Entry 7QOO (electron microscopy, 4.60 A resolution (low resolution: residue-level contacts below are approximate; hydrogen-bond / salt-bridge calls are withheld)); this record covers chains I and M of the 15 polymer chains in the assembly.

== Chain I ==
Name: Centromere protein I
Source organism: Homo sapiens
Reference sequence: Q92674 (CENPI_HUMAN); residues 1-756 here = UniProt positions 1-756
Chain sequence (756 residues; row label = number of the first residue in the row):
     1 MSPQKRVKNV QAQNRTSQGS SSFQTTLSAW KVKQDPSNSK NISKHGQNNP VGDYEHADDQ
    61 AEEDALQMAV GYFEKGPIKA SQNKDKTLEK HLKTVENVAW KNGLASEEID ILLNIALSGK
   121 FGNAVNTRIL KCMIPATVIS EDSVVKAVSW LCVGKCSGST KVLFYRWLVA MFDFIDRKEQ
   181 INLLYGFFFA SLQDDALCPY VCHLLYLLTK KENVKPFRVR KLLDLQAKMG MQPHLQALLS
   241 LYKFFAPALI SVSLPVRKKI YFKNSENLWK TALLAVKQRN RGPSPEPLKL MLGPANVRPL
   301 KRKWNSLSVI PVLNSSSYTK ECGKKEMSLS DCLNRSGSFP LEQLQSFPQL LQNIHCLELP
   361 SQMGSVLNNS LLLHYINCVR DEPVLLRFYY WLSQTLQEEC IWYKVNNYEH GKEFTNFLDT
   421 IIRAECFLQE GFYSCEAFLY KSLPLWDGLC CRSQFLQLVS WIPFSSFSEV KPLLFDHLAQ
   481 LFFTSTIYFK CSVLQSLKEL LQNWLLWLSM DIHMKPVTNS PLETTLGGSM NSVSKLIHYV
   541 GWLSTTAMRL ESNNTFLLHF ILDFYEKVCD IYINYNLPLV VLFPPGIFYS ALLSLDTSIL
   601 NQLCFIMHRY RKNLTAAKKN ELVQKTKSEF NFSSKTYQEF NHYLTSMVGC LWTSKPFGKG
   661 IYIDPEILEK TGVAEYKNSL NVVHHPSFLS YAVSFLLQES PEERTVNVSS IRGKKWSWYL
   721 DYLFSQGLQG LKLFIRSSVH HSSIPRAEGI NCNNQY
Not modelled in the structure: 1-58, 283-333, 663-673, 739-756

== Chain M ==
Name: Centromere protein M
Source organism: Homo sapiens
Reference sequence: Q9NSP4 (CENPM_HUMAN); residue numbers follow UniProt; this construct covers 1-180
Chain sequence (180 residues; numbered 1 to 180; the number before each row is that of its first residue):
     1 MSVLRPLDKL PGLNTATILL VGTEDALLQQ LADSMLKEDC ASELKVHLAK SLPLPSSVNR
    61 PRIDLIVFVV NLHSKYSLQN TEESLRHVDA SFFLGKVCFL ATGAGRESHC SIHRHTVVKL
   121 AHTYQSPLLY CDLEVEGFRA TMAQRLVRVL QICAGHVPGV SALNLLSLLR SSEGPSLEDL
Not modelled in the structure: 177-180

== Chain I / chain M interface ==
Contacting residue pairs - 38 pairs, chain I then chain M:
  Trp402(I) - Gly105(M)
  Tyr403(I) - Glu107(M)
  Asn406(I) - Val135(M)
  Pro444(I) - Tyr130(M)
  Leu445(I) - Ala104(M)
  Leu445(I) - Glu107(M)
  Asp447(I) - Phe138(M)
  Asp447(I) - Thr141(M)
  Asp447(I) - Arg145(M)
  Leu449(I) - Thr141(M)
  Cys450(I) - Phe138(M)
  Ser468(I) - Gly174(M)
  Ser468(I) - Ser176(M)
  Lys471(I) - Glu173(M)
  Lys471(I) - Gly174(M)
  Lys471(I) - Pro175(M)
  Pro472(I) - Ser172(M)
  Pro472(I) - Glu173(M)
  Pro472(I) - Gly174(M)
  Asp476(I) - Arg170(M)
  Asp476(I) - Ser172(M)
  Gln480(I) - Leu128(M)
  Gln480(I) - Leu129(M)
  Gln480(I) - Leu169(M)
  Gln480(I) - Ser171(M)
  Phe483(I) - Leu168(M)
  Thr484(I) - Arg145(M)
  Thr484(I) - Arg148(M)
  Thr484(I) - Val149(M)
  Trp542(I) - Leu168(M)
  Thr546(I) - Leu168(M)
  Arg549(I) - Pro158(M)
  Arg549(I) - Gly159(M)
  Arg549(I) - Val160(M)
  Leu550(I) - Arg148(M)
  Leu550(I) - Ile152(M)
  Leu550(I) - Val157(M)
  Leu550(I) - Val160(M)
Also at the interface, not in a pair above, chain I (25 interface residues in all): Ile401, Gly448, Ala479, Leu481, Lys490, Glu551
Also at the interface, not in a pair above, chain M (29 interface residues in all): Gln144, Asn164, Ser167

== In short ==
25 residues of chain I and 29 residues of chain M are in contact.
Chain I is Centromere protein I and chain M is Centromere protein M, both from Homo sapiens; the structure,
Structure of the human inner kinetochore CCAN complex, was determined by electron microscopy.
